PDB entry 5ERY | X-ray diffraction, 2.25 A resolution | chains A and D of the 4 polymer chains in the assembly

Chain A (and D):
Protein: 2-succinyl-5-enolpyruvyl-6-hydroxy-3-cyclohexene-1-carboxylate synthase
Organism: Mycobacterium tuberculosis (strain ATCC 25618 / H37Rv)
Notes: EC 2.2.1.9; chain D of this document is another copy of the same molecule, construct and numbering; everything in this record applies to it too
UniProt: P9WK11 (MEND_MYCTU); residue numbers follow UniProt; this construct covers 1-554
Sequence (574 residues; numbered -19 to 554; the number before each row is that of its first residue; numbers below 1 keep their minus sign (Met-19 is residue -19)):
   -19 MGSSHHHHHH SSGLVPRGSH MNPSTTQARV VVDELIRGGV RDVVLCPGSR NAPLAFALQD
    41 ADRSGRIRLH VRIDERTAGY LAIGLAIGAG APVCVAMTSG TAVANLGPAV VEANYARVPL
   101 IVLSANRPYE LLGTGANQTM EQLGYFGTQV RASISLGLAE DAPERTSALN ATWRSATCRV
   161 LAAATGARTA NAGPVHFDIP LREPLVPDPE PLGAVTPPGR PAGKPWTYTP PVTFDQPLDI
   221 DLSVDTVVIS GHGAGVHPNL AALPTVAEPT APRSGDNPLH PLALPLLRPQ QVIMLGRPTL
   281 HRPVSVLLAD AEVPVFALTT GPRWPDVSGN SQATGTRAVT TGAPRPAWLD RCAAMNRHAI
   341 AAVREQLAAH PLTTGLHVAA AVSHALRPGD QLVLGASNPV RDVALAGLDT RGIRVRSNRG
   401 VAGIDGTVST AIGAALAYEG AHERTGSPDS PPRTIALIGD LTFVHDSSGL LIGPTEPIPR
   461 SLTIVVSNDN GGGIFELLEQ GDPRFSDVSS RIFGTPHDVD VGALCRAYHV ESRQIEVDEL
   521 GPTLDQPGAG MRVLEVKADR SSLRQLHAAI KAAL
Not modelled in the structure: -19 to 2, 30-31, 116-123, 140-145, 183-195, 472-486, 492-495 (chain D: -19 to 2, 105-125, 181-195, 472-489)
Construct notes: initiating methionine (-19); expression tag (-18 to 0)

Chain A / chain D interface:
Residue-residue contacts (78; chain A residue first):
  Leu25(A) - Ile492(D)  hydrophobic
  Pro27(A) - Ile492(D)
  Pro27(A) - Thr495(D)
  Gly28(A) - Phe493(D)
  Phe36(A) - Phe493(D)  hydrophobic
  Asp42(A) - Arg491(D)  salt bridge
  Leu49(A) - Arg491(D)  hydrogen bond (backbone-side chain)
  Ile53(A) - Leu441(D)  hydrophobic
  Ile53(A) - His445(D)
  Ile53(A) - Thr495(D)
  Asp54(A) - Arg56(D)  salt bridge
  Asp54(A) - His445(D)  salt bridge
  Arg56(A) - Asp54(D)  salt bridge
  Arg56(A) - Arg56(D)
  Arg56(A) - Asn85(D)  hydrogen bond
  Thr81(A) - Val401(D)
  Thr81(A) - Asp405(D)  hydrogen bond
  Ala84(A) - Ala84(D)
  Ala84(A) - Pro88(D)
  Asn85(A) - Arg56(D)  hydrogen bond
  Asn85(A) - Pro88(D)
  Asn85(A) - Asp405(D)  hydrogen bond
  Gly87(A) - Ala84(D)
  Pro88(A) - Ala84(D)
  Pro88(A) - Asn85(D)
  Leu111(A) - Tyr95(D)
  Gly113(A) - Pro305(D)
  Gly113(A) - Asp306(D)  hydrogen bond (backbone-backbone)
  Thr114(A) - Tyr95(D)
  Thr114(A) - Arg277(D)
  Thr114(A) - Trp304(D)
  Thr114(A) - Pro305(D)
  Gly115(A) - Arg303(D)
  Gly115(A) - Trp304(D)
  Tyr125(A) - Phe126(D)
  Val401(A) - Thr81(D)
  Asp405(A) - Asn85(D)  hydrogen bond
  Leu441(A) - Ile53(D)  hydrophobic
  His445(A) - Asp54(D)
  Ser447(A) - Tyr508(D)
  Leu451(A) - Val444(D)  hydrophobic
  Leu451(A) - Val499(D)  hydrophobic
  Gly453(A) - Pro496(D)
  Pro454(A) - Pro496(D)
  Thr455(A) - Arg491(D)
  Glu456(A) - Arg491(D)  salt bridge
  Asp487(A) - Asn31(D)
  Asp487(A) - Ala32(D)
  Asp487(A) - Ala35(D)
  Asp487(A) - Phe36(D)
  Val488(A) - Ala35(D)
  Val488(A) - Gln39(D)
  Val488(A) - Leu49(D)  hydrophobic
  Ser489(A) - Leu25(D)
  Ser489(A) - Cys26(D)
  Ser489(A) - Pro27(D)
  Arg491(A) - Asp42(D)  salt bridge
  Arg491(A) - Leu49(D)
  Arg491(A) - Val51(D)
  Arg491(A) - Thr455(D)  hydrogen bond (side chain-backbone)
  Arg491(A) - Glu456(D)  salt bridge
  His497(A) - Ile53(D)
  Asp498(A) - His509(D)  salt bridge
  Val499(A) - Leu451(D)  hydrophobic
  Val499(A) - Ala507(D)
  Asp500(A) - Arg506(D)  salt bridge
  Asp500(A) - Ala507(D)  hydrogen bond (backbone-backbone)
  Ala503(A) - Ala503(D)
  Ala503(A) - Ala507(D)  hydrophobic
  Leu504(A) - Leu504(D)  hydrophobic
  Leu504(A) - Ala507(D)
  Ala507(A) - Val499(D)
  Ala507(A) - Asp500(D)  hydrogen bond (backbone-backbone)
  Ala507(A) - Ala503(D)  hydrophobic
  Ala507(A) - Leu504(D)
  Tyr508(A) - Ser447(D)
  Tyr508(A) - Leu504(D)
  His509(A) - Asp498(D)
Also at the interface, not in a pair above, chain A (54 interface residues in all): Ser29, Ala35, Gln39, Val51, Val91, Gly403, Ile404, Val444, Ser448, Pro457, Pro496, Arg506
Also at the interface, not in a pair above, chain D (57 interface residues in all): Gly28, Gly87, Val91, Gln129, Gly403, Ile404, Gly453, Pro454, His497

Summary:
54 residues of chain A face 57 of chain D across their interface; the contacts include 10 hydrogen bonds and 9
salt bridges. Polar contacts include Asp42(A)-Arg491(D), Asp54(A)-Arg56(D) and Asp54(A)-His445(D).
Chain A and chain D are both 2-succinyl-5-enolpyruvyl-6-hydroxy-3-cyclohexene-1-carboxylate synthase
(Mycobacterium tuberculosis (strain ATCC 25618 / H37Rv)); the structure, Crystal Structure of APO MenD from M.
tuberculosis - P212121, was determined by X-ray diffraction together with 5ERX, 5ESD, 5ESO, 5ESS and 5ESU from
the same study.
